Entry 8X5D (electron microscopy, 3.10 A resolution); this record covers chains E and D of the 13 polymer chains in the assembly.

== Chain E (and D) ==
Molecule: Csm2
From: Mycobacterium canettii
Notes: chain D of this document is another copy of the same molecule, construct and numbering; everything in this record applies to it too
Sequence (133 residues; each row starts with the number of its first residue; numbers below 1 keep their minus sign (Met-2 is residue -2)):
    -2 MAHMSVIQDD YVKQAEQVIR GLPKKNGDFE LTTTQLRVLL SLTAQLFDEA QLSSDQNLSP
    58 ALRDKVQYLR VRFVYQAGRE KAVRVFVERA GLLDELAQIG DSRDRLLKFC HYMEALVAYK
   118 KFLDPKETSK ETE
Disordered / not traced: -2 to 0, 127-130 (chain D: -2 to 0, 126-130)

== Chain E / chain D interface ==
Residue-residue contacts (22):
  Asp7(E) with Gln64(D)
  Val9(E) with Gln64(D); Arg67(D); Val68(D), hydrophobic
  Lys10(E) with Arg67(D)
  Glu111(E) with Tyr65(D)
  Ala115(E) with Val68(D), hydrophobic; Val71(D); Tyr72(D), hydrophobic
  Lys118(E) with Tyr72(D); Gly75(D); Arg76(D); Arg81(D)
  Phe119(E) with Val71(D), hydrophobic; Ala74(D), hydrophobic; Gly75(D); Arg81(D), hydrogen bond (backbone-side chain)
  Thr125(E) with Gly75(D), hydrogen bond (side chain-backbone); Arg76(D); Glu77(D); Lys78(D); Arg81(D)
Also at the interface, not in a pair above, chain E (11 interface residues in all): Ala112, Tyr116, Ser126
Also at the interface, not in a pair above, chain D (13 interface residues in all): Leu90

== Overview ==
The interface between chain E and chain D involves 11 residues on one side and 13 on the other; the contacts
include 2 hydrogen bonds. Polar contacts include Phe119(E)-Arg81(D) and Thr125(E)-Gly75(D).
Chain E and chain D are both Csm2 (Mycobacterium canettii); the structure, The cryo-EM structure of the
Mycobacterium tuberculosis CRISPR-Csm complex, was determined by electron microscopy (same publication as
8WFX).
